8RNV - chain A; structure by X-ray diffraction, 1.08 A resolution.

Chain A:
Protein: Lysozyme C
Source organism: Gallus gallus
Notes: EC 3.2.1.17
UniProt: P00698 (LYSC_CHICK); residues 1-129 here correspond to UniProt positions 19-147 (UniProt number = residue number + 18)
Sequence (129 residues; numbered 1 to 129; the number before each row is that of its first residue):
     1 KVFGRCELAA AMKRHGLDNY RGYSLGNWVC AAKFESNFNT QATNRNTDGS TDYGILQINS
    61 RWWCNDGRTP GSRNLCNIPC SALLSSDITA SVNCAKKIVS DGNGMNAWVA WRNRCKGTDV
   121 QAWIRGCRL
Disulfides: C6-C127, C30-C115, C64-C80, C76-C94
Metal / ion sites: Na+ site 1: S60, C64, S72, R73; Na+ site 2 near T69 (its only coordinating residue here); ruthenium ion site 1 near D101 (its only coordinating residue here)
Curated features (UniProtKB/Swiss-Prot):
  - active site: E35, D52
  - binding site (substrate): D101
Reported in the primary citation:
  - ruthenium ion coordination: D101

In short:
S60, C64, S72 and R73 coordinate Na+ site 1. Curated annotation (UniProt) lists active-site residues E35 and
D52 and substrate-binding residue D101. From the paper: ruthenium ion coordination by D101.
Chain A is Lysozyme C (Gallus gallus); the structure, Hen Egg White Lysozyme soaked with cis-Ru(DMSO)4Cl2, was
determined by X-ray diffraction (same publication as 8RNY, 8RNW and 8RNX).
